PDB entry 4ATE | X-ray diffraction, 1.10 A resolution | chain A

# Chain A
Name: Beta-porphyranase A
Organism: Zobellia galactanivorans
Notes: EC 3.2.1.178; fragment: catalytic domain, residues 18-277
UniProtKB: D7GXG0 (D7GXG0_ZOBGA); numbering as in UniProt (aligned over 18-277)
Amino-acid sequence (266 residues; numbered 12 to 277; the number before each row is that of its first residue):
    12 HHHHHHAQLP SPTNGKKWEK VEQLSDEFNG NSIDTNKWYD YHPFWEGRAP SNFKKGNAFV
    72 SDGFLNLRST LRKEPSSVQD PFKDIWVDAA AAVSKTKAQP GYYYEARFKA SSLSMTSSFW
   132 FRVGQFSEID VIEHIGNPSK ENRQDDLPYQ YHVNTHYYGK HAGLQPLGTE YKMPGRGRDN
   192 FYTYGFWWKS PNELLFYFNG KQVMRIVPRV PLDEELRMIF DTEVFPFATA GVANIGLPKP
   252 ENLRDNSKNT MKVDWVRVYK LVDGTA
Not modelled in the structure: 12-19, 276-277
Differences from the reference sequence: expression tag (12-17)
Ion coordination: Ca2+: Glu38, Asn40, Gly74, Asp265
What the authors report for this chain:
  - conformationally variable residues (order/disorder transition): Phe238 to Asn245
  - specificity-determining residues: His53, Arg133

# Summary
Glu38, Asn40, Gly74 and Asp265 coordinate Ca2+. From the paper: specificity determinants His53 and Arg133;
conformational variability at Phe238.
Chain A is Beta-porphyranase A (Zobellia galactanivorans); the structure, High resolution crystal structure of
beta-porphyranase A from Zobellia galactanivorans, was determined by X-ray diffraction together with 4ASM and
4ATF from the same study.
